PDB entry 6GRD | X-ray diffraction, 2.66 A resolution | chains A and H of the 3 polymer chains in the assembly

[Chain A]
Protein: Nuclease-like protein
Organism: Chaetomium thermophilum
Reference sequence: G0RYN2 (G0RYN2_CHATD); residue numbers follow UniProt; this construct covers 1-530
Chain sequence (530 residues; row label = number of the first residue in the row):
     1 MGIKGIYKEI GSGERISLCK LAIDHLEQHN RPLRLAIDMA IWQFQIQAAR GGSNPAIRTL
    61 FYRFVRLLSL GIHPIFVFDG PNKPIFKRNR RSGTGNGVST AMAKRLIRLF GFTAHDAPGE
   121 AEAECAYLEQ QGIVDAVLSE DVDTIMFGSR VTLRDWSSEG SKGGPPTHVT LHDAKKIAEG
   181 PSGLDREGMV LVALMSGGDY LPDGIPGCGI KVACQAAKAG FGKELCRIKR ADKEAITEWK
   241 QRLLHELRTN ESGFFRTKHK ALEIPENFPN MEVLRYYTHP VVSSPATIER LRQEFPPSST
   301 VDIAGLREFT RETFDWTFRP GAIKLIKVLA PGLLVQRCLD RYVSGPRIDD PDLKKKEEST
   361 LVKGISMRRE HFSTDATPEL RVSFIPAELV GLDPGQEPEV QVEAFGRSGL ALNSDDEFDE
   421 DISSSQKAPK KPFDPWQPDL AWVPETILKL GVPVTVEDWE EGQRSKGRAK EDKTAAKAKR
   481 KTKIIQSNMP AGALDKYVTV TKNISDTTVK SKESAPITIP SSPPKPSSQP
Unresolved in the structure: 1, 83-96, 342-354, 401-430, 466-530
Modified / non-standard residues: Mse1, Mse489 (selenomethionine); Mse39, Mse102, Mse146, Mse189, Mse195, Mse271, Mse367 (selenomethionine; parent Met)
Ion coordination: Mg2+: Glu122, Glu140, Asp143; Cs+: Ser196, Asp203, Ile205, Cys208 (shared with 1 residue of chain R)
Reported in the primary citation:
  - Cs+ coordination: Asp203, Cys208
  - contacts within the chain: Glu120-Tyr200 (hydrogen bond)
  - mutagenesis - D199A (100-fold), Y200F (100-fold): decreased catalytic activity on K+ ions
  - mutagenesis - E120A (100-fold): decreased catalytic activity (citing earlier work)
  - mutagenesis - D199A/Y200F: abolished catalytic activity

[Chain H]
Molecule: 15-nt DNA strand
Sequence (15 nucleotides; each row starts with the number of its first residue):
    16 TGAGCGGTGG TTGGT

[Interface between chain A and chain H]
Contacting residue pairs (16; chain A residue first):
  Gly2(A) with DG17(H), phosphate contact; DA18(H), phosphate contact
  Tyr7(A) with DA18(H), hydrogen bond to the phosphate; DG19(H), phosphate contact
  Glu140(A) with DG17(H), phosphate contact; DA18(H), phosphate contact
  Asp141(A) with DG17(H), phosphate contact; DA18(H), phosphate contact
  Arg154(A) with DA18(H), salt bridge to the phosphate
  Thr257(A) with DT27(H), hydrogen bond to the phosphate; DG28(H), hydrogen bond to the phosphate
  Lys258(A) with DT27(H), sugar contact; DG28(H), hydrogen bond to the phosphate
  His259(A) with DT27(H), phosphate contact
  Lys260(A) with DT27(H), hydrogen bond to the phosphate
  Ala261(A) with DT27(H), hydrogen bond to the phosphate
Also at the interface, not in a pair above, chain A (12 interface residues in all): Ile3, Asp199

[Overview]
12 residues of chain A and 5 residues of chain H are in contact, with 6 hydrogen bonds and 1 salt bridge.
Polar contacts include Tyr7(A)-DA18(H), Thr257(A)-DT27(H) and Thr257(A)-DG28(H). From the paper: D199A and
Y200F of chain A reduce catalytic activity on K+ ions; Cs+ coordination by Asp203(A) and Cys208(A); 4
substitutions were tested in all.
Here chain A is Nuclease-like protein (Chaetomium thermophilum) and chain H is a 15-nt DNA strand. Entry 6GRD
(eukaryotic junction-resolving enzyme GEN-1 binding with Cesium) was determined by X-ray diffraction,
deposited together with 6GRB and 6GRC.
